Entry 1JZF (X-ray diffraction, 1.50 A resolution); this record covers chain A.

Chain A:
Name: Azurin
Source organism: Pseudomonas aeruginosa
UniProt: P00282 (AZUR_PSEAE); residues 1-128 here correspond to UniProt positions 21-148 (UniProt number = residue number + 20)
Amino-acid sequence (128 residues; each row starts with the number of its first residue):
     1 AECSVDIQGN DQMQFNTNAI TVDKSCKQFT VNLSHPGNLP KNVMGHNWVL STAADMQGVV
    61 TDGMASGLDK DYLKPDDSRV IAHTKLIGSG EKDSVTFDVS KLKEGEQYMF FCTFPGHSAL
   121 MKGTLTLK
Cystine bridges: Cys-3/Cys-26
Ion coordination: Cu ion: Gly-45, His-46, Cys-112, His-117, Met-121; Ru ion near His-83 (its only coordinating residue here)
Small-molecule neighbours:
  - tetra(imidazole)diaquacopper (II) (IME): Lys-24, Cys-26, Lys-27, Asp-98, Val-99, Ser-100, Leu-102, Leu-127
  - RTB ((2,2':6',2'-terpyridine)-(1,10-phenanthroline) ruthenium (II)): Lys-70, Leu-73, Lys-74, Pro-75, Asp-76, Asp-77, Val-80, Ile-81, His-83
Swiss-Prot annotation at these positions:
  - binding site (Cu cation): His-46, Cys-112, His-117, Met-121
Reported in the primary citation:
  - Cu ion coordination: Gly-45, His-46, Cys-112, His-117
  - binding site for RTB: His-83

In short:
Bound to chain A: compound RTB and tetra(imidazole)diaquacopper (II). Gly-45, His-46, Cys-112, His-117 and
Met-121 form the Cu ion site. From UniProt: 4 Cu cation-binding residues. From the paper: a binding site for
RTB at His-83; Cu ion coordination by Gly-45, His-46 and Cys-112 among others.
Chain A is Azurin (Pseudomonas aeruginosa); the structure, Pseudomonas aeruginosa Oxidized Azurin(Cu2+)
Ru(tpy)(phen)(His83), was determined by X-ray diffraction, deposited together with 1JZJ, 1JZE, 1JZG, 1JZH and
1JZI.
